PDB entry 8OZG | electron microscopy, 3.37 A resolution | chains A and B of the 16 polymer chains in the assembly

[Chain A]
Molecule: TIR domain-containing protein
Organism: Maribacter polysiphoniae
UniProt: A0A316E683 (A0A316E683_9FLAO); residue numbers follow UniProt; this construct covers 1-452
Sequence (452 residues; each row starts with the number of its first residue):
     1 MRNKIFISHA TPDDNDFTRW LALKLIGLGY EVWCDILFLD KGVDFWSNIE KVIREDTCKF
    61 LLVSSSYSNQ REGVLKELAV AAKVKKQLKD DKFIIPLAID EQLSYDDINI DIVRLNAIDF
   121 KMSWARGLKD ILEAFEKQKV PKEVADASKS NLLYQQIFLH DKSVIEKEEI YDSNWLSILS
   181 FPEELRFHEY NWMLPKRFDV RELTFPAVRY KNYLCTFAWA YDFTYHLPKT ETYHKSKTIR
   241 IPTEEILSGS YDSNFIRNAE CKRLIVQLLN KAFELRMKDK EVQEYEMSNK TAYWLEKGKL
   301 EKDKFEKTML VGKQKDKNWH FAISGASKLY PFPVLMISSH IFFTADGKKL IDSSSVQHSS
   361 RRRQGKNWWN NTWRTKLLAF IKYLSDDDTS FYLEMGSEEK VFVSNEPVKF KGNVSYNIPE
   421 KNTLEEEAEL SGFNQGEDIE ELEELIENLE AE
Unresolved in the structure: 419-452
Ligand contacts: Adenosine-5-Diphosphoribose (AR6; [(2R,3S,4R,5R)-5-(6-aminopurin-9-yl)-3,4-dihydroxy-oxolan-2-yl]methyl [hydroxy-[[(2R,3S,4R,5S)-3,4,5-trihydroxyoxolan-2-yl]methoxy]phosphoryl] hydrogen phosphate): Tyr105, Ile108, Val113, Leu115, Asn116, Ala117
Reported in the primary citation:
  - binding site for Adenosine-5-Diphosphoribose: Phe45, Tyr105
  - catalytic residues: Glu77 (citing earlier work)

[Chain B]
Molecule: Piwi domain-containing protein
Organism: Maribacter polysiphoniae
UniProt: A0A316E3U6 (A0A316E3U6_9FLAO); numbering as in UniProt (aligned over 1-507)
Sequence (507 residues; each row starts with the number of its first residue):
     1 MKELIYIEEP KILFAHGQKC TDARDGLALF GPLNNLYGIK SGVIGTKQGL KIFRDYLDHI
    61 QKPIYNSNSI TRPMFPGFEA VFDCKWESTG ITFKEVTNED IGKFLYNSST HKRTYDLVSL
   121 FIDKIISANK NEDENVDVWF VIVPDEIYKY CRPNSVLPKE MVQTKALMSK SKAKSFRYEP
   181 SLFPDINIEL KEQEKEAETY NYDAQFHDQF KARLLKHTIP TQIFRESTLA WRDFKNAFGL
   241 PIRDFSKIEG HLAWTISTAA FYKAGGKPWK LSDVRNGVCY LGLVYKKVEK SKNPRNACCA
   301 AQMFLDNGDG TVFKGEVGPW YNPKNGQYHL EPKEAKALLS QSLQSYKEQI GEYPKEVFIH
   361 AKTRFNHQEW DAFLEVTPKE TNLVGVTISK TKPLKLYKTE GDYTILRGNA YVVNERSAFL
   421 WTVGYVPKIQ TALSMEVPNP LFIEINKGEA DIKQVLKDIL SLTKLNYNAC IFADGEPVTL
   481 RFADKIGEIL TASTDIKTPP LAFKYYI
Unresolved in the structure: 165-198

[How chain A and chain B interact]
Contacting residue pairs - 88 pairs, chain A then chain B:
  Asp16(A) with Tyr65(B); Ser69(B), hydrogen bond; Met74(B)
  Arg19(A) with Asp25(B), salt bridge
  Trp20(A) with Ala28(B); Pro76(B)
  Lys24(A) with Ala28(B); Leu29(B); Ala80(B)
  Lys121(A) with Lys62(B)
  Met122(A) with Gln61(B); Lys62(B)
  Ser123(A) with Glu79(B)
  Trp124(A) with Pro63(B); Tyr65(B); Met74(B), hydrophobic; Pro76(B)
  Ala125(A) with Glu79(B)
  Ala147(A) with Gln18(B)
  Ser148(A) with Gln18(B)
  Asn151(A) with Gln18(B), hydrogen bond; Lys19(B), hydrogen bond (side chain-backbone); Phe30(B)
  Tyr154(A) with Asp25(B), hydrogen bond
  Leu159(A) with Lys428(B)
  Lys162(A) with Pro427(B); Lys428(B); Gln430(B), hydrogen bond
  Val164(A) with Tyr6(B), hydrophobic
  Glu169(A) with Lys398(B), salt bridge
  Ile170(A) with Met1(B), hydrophobic; Thr399(B)
  Tyr171(A) with Tyr397(B); Lys398(B); Ile405(B)
  Asp172(A) with Lys395(B); Leu396(B); Tyr397(B), hydrogen bond (backbone-backbone); Thr399(B)
  Ser173(A) with Leu394(B); Lys395(B); Leu396(B)
  Asn174(A) with Pro393(B), hydrogen bond (side chain-backbone); Leu394(B); Lys395(B), hydrogen bond (side chain-backbone)
  Trp175(A) with Pro393(B), hydrogen bond (side chain-backbone); Leu394(B)
  Tyr330(A) with Val413(B); Asn414(B); Ser417(B), hydrogen bond; Phe442(B), hydrophobic
  Phe332(A) with Lys2(B)
  Met336(A) with Pro393(B)
  Ser338(A) with Pro393(B)
  Arg362(A) with Glu436(B), salt bridge
  Gly365(A) with Glu436(B)
  Trp368(A) with Glu436(B)
  Trp369(A) with Asp402(B); Met435(B)
  Asn370(A) with Tyr397(B); Lys398(B); Gly401(B); Tyr403(B), hydrogen bond (side chain-backbone)
  Asn371(A) with Gly401(B), hydrogen bond (side chain-backbone); Asp402(B), hydrogen bond (side chain-backbone)
  Trp373(A) with Glu436(B)
  Arg374(A) with Tyr397(B); Lys398(B), hydrogen bond (side chain-backbone); Thr399(B), hydrogen bond (side chain-backbone)
  Leu377(A) with Tyr397(B), hydrophobic
  Lys409(A) with Met1(B), hydrogen bond (backbone-backbone); Lys2(B), hydrogen bond (backbone-backbone)
  Phe410(A) with Lys2(B); Leu396(B), hydrophobic; Tyr411(B)
  Lys411(A) with Lys2(B), hydrogen bond (backbone-backbone); Glu3(B); Leu4(B), hydrogen bond (backbone-backbone)
  Gly412(A) with Leu4(B)
  Val414(A) with Leu406(B), hydrophobic
  Ser415(A) with Leu406(B)
  Tyr416(A) with Lys398(B), hydrogen bond; Tyr403(B); Thr404(B), hydrogen bond (side chain-backbone); Leu406(B), hydrophobic; Tyr425(B)
  Ile418(A) with Tyr403(B); Gln430(B)
Interface residues without a listed pair, chain A (51 interface residues in all): Leu23, Ser150, Ser163, Ser339, Lys366, Asn413, Asn417
Interface residues without a listed pair, chain B (50 interface residues in all): Cys20, Ile70, Glu400, Asn409, Phe419, Val437

[Overview]
Chain A and chain B form an interface of 51 and 50 residues respectively; the contacts include 21 hydrogen
bonds and 3 salt bridges. Polar pairs include Arg19(A)-Asp25(B), Glu169(A)-Lys398(B) and Arg362(A)-Glu436(B).
Bound to chain A: Adenosine-5-Diphosphoribose. From the paper: the catalytic residue Glu77(A); a binding site
for Adenosine-5-Diphosphoribose at Phe45(A) and Tyr105(A).
Here chain A is TIR domain-containing protein and chain B is Piwi domain-containing protein, both from
Maribacter polysiphoniae. Entry 8OZG (cryoEM structure of SPARTA complex Tetramer Post-NAD cleavage-1) was
determined by electron microscopy (same publication as 8OZ6, 8OZC, 8OZD, 8OZE, 8OZF and 8OZI).
